4QWK - chains C and D of the 28 polymer chains in the assembly; structure by X-ray diffraction, 2.80 A resolution.

[Chain C]
Molecule: Proteasome subunit alpha type-4
From: Saccharomyces cerevisiae
UniProtKB: P40303 (PSA4_YEAST); residues -1 to 252 here correspond to UniProt positions 1-254 (UniProt number = residue number + 2)
Amino-acid sequence (254 residues; numbered -1 to 252; the number before each row is that of its first residue; numbers below 1 keep their minus sign (Met-1 is residue -1)):
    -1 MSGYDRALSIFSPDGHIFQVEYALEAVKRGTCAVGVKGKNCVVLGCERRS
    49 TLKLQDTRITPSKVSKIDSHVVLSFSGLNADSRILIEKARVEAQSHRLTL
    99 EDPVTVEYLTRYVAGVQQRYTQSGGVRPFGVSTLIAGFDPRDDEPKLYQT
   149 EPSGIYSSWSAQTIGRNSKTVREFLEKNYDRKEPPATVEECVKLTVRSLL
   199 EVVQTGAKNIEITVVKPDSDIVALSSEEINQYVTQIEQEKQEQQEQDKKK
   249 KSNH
Not modelled in the structure: -1 to 0, 241-252
UniProt features mapped onto this chain:
  - modified residue: Thr58 (Phosphothreonine)

[Chain D]
Molecule: Proteasome subunit alpha type-5
From: Saccharomyces cerevisiae
UniProtKB: P32379 (PSA5_YEAST); residues -7 to 252 here correspond to UniProt positions 1-260 (UniProt number = residue number + 8)
Amino-acid sequence (260 residues; numbered -7 to 252; the number before each row is that of its first residue; numbers below 1 keep their minus sign (Met-7 is residue -7)):
    -7 MFLTRSEYDRGVSTFSPEGRLFQVEYSLEAIKLGSTAIGIATKEGVVLGV
    43 EKRATSPLLESDSIEKIVEIDRHIGCAMSGLTADARSMIEHARTAAVTHN
    93 LYYDEDINVESLTQSVCDLALRFGEGASGEERLMSRPFGVALLIAGHDAD
   143 DGYQLFHAEPSGTFYRYNAKAIGSGSEGAQAELLNEWHSSLTLKEAELLV
   193 LKILKQVMEEKLDENNAQLSCITKQDGFKIYDNEKTAELIKELKEKEAAE
   243 SPEEADVEMS
Not modelled in the structure: -7 to 0, 118-124, 243-252

[Interface between chain C and chain D]
Contacting residue pairs - 64 pairs, chain C then chain D:
  Asp3(C) - Glu117(D)
  Arg4(C) - Asp1(D)  salt bridge
  Arg4(C) - Glu117(D)
  Ala5(C) - Val4(D)  hydrophobic
  Ala5(C) - Glu117(D)  hydrogen bond (backbone-side chain)
  Ala5(C) - Ser127(D)
  Ser7(C) - Ser127(D)
  Ser7(C) - Arg128(D)
  Ile8(C) - Gln15(D)
  Phe9(C) - Gln15(D)
  Phe9(C) - Tyr18(D)  hydrophobic
  Phe9(C) - Ser19(D)
  Phe9(C) - Ala22(D)  hydrophobic
  Phe9(C) - Leu73(D)  hydrophobic
  Phe9(C) - Arg128(D)
  Phe9(C) - Pro129(D)
  Phe9(C) - Gly131(D)
  Ser10(C) - Tyr18(D)
  Pro11(C) - Tyr18(D)  hydrophobic
  Pro11(C) - Glu21(D)
  Asp12(C) - Glu21(D)
  Gly13(C) - Tyr18(D)
  Gly13(C) - Glu21(D)
  Gly13(C) - Ala22(D)
  His14(C) - Leu25(D)
  Ile15(C) - Leu73(D)  hydrophobic
  Ile15(C) - Arg128(D)
  Lys35(C) - Glu52(D)  salt bridge
  Gln116(C) - Ala75(D)
  Gln116(C) - Asp76(D)
  Gln116(C) - Arg128(D)
  Thr119(C) - Arg128(D)  hydrogen bond (backbone-side chain)
  Gln120(C) - Met126(D)
  Gln120(C) - Ser127(D)  hydrogen bond (backbone-backbone)
  Gln120(C) - Arg128(D)
  Gln120(C) - Phe130(D)
  Ser121(C) - Ser127(D)
  Gly122(C) - Ser127(D)
  Ser151(C) - Ala75(D)
  Gly152(C) - Ala75(D)
  Ile153(C) - Thr74(D)
  Ile153(C) - Ala75(D)
  Ser155(C) - Leu51(D)
  Ser155(C) - Ser55(D)
  Ser156(C) - Leu51(D)
  Ser156(C) - Glu52(D)  hydrogen bond (backbone-backbone)
  Ser156(C) - Ser55(D)  hydrogen bond (backbone-side chain)
  Trp157(C) - Thr47(D)
  Trp157(C) - Ser48(D)
  Trp157(C) - Leu50(D)
  Trp157(C) - Leu51(D)
  Trp157(C) - Glu52(D)
  Ser158(C) - Leu50(D)  hydrogen bond (backbone-backbone)
  Ser158(C) - Glu52(D)  hydrogen bond
  Ala159(C) - Leu50(D)
  Leu173(C) - Leu50(D)  hydrophobic
  Glu174(C) - Ser48(D)  hydrogen bond
  Glu174(C) - Pro49(D)
  Glu174(C) - Leu50(D)
  Tyr177(C) - Leu50(D)  hydrophobic
  Arg179(C) - Pro49(D)  hydrogen bond (side chain-backbone)
  Arg179(C) - Leu50(D)
  Arg179(C) - Leu51(D)  hydrogen bond (side chain-backbone)
  Arg179(C) - Glu52(D)
Also at the interface, not in a pair above, chain C (32 interface residues in all): Tyr154, Arg170
Also at the interface, not in a pair above, chain D (29 interface residues in all): Ser53, Glu57, Ser79

[Summary]
32 residues of chain C and 29 residues of chain D are in contact, with 10 hydrogen bonds and 2 salt bridges.
Polar pairs include Arg4(C)-Asp1(D), Lys35(C)-Glu52(D) and Ala5(C)-Glu117(D).
Chain C is Proteasome subunit alpha type-4 and chain D is Proteasome subunit alpha type-5, both from
Saccharomyces cerevisiae; the structure, yCP beta5-A49T-A50V-double mutant in complex with carfilzomib, was
determined by X-ray diffraction together with 4QUX, 4QUY, 4QV0, 4QV1, 4QV3, 4QV4 and 42 further entries from
the same study.
